Entry 5CPI (X-ray diffraction, 2.90 A resolution); this record covers chains A and J of the 10 polymer chains in the assembly.

# Chain A
Molecule: Histone H3.1
From: Homo sapiens
UniProtKB: P68431 (H31_HUMAN); residues 0-135 here correspond to UniProt positions 1-136 (UniProt number = residue number + 1)
Sequence (139 residues; each row starts with the number of its first residue; numbers below 1 keep their minus sign (Gly-3 is residue -3)):
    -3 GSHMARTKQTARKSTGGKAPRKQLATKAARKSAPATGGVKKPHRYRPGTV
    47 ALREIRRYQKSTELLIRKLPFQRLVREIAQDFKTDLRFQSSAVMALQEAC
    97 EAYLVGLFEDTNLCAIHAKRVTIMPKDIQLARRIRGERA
Unresolved in the structure: -3 to 37, 135
Differences from the reference sequence: expression tag (-3 to -1)
UniProt features mapped onto this chain:
  - modified residue: Arg2 (Asymmetric dimethylarginine), Thr3 (Phosphothreonine), Lys4 (Allysine), Gln5 (5-glutamyl dopamine), Thr6 (Phosphothreonine), Arg8 (Citrulline), Lys9 (N6,N6,N6-trimethyllysine), Ser10 (ADP-ribosylserine), Thr11 (Phosphothreonine), Lys14 (N6-(2-hydroxyisobutyryl)lysine), Arg17 (Asymmetric dimethylarginine), Lys18 (N6-(2-hydroxyisobutyryl)lysine), Lys23 (N6-(2-hydroxyisobutyryl)lysine), Arg26 (Citrulline), Lys27 (N6,N6,N6-trimethyllysine), Ser28 (ADP-ribosylserine), Lys36 (N6,N6,N6-trimethyllysine), Lys37 (N6-methyllysine), Tyr41 (Phosphotyrosine), Lys56 (N6,N6,N6-trimethyllysine) and 8 more in UniProt
  - lipidation: Lys18 (N6-decanoyllysine)

# Chain J
Molecule: 146-nt DNA strand
Sequence (146 nucleotides; each row starts with the number of its first residue):
     1 ATCAGATTCCATTCGAATCCATTCGAAAATGATTACATTCGAATCCATTC
    51 GAAGATTCCATTTGAGCCTGTTCGAAAATTCCATTTGAGTCCAACCAATG
   101 ATTCCATTCATTTCCATTCAATGATTCCATTCGAATCCATTTGGAT

# Interface between chain A and chain J
Contacting residue pairs (26; chain A residue first):
  Arg40(A) - DA6(J)  hydrogen bond to the phosphate
  Arg40(A) - DT7(J)  salt bridge to the phosphate
  Arg40(A) - DT84(J)  phosphate contact
  Tyr41(A) - DT7(J)  hydrogen bond to the phosphate
  Tyr41(A) - DT8(J)  hydrogen bond to the phosphate
  Tyr41(A) - DA83(J)  phosphate contact
  Tyr41(A) - DT84(J)  hydrogen bond to the phosphate
  Arg42(A) - DA83(J)  sugar contact
  Gly44(A) - DC82(J)  hydrogen bond to the phosphate
  Gly44(A) - DA83(J)  hydrogen bond to the phosphate
  Thr45(A) - DA83(J)  phosphate contact
  Val46(A) - DA83(J)  phosphate contact
  Ala47(A) - DA83(J)  hydrogen bond to the phosphate
  Arg49(A) - DT8(J)  hydrogen bond to the sugar
  Arg49(A) - DC9(J)  hydrogen bond to the sugar
  Arg53(A) - DT8(J)  hydrogen bond to the phosphate
  Arg53(A) - DC9(J)  salt bridge to the phosphate
  Arg63(A) - DC91(J)  hydrogen bond to the phosphate
  Arg63(A) - DC92(J)  salt bridge to the phosphate
  Lys64(A) - DC92(J)  hydrogen bond to the phosphate
  Leu65(A) - DC91(J)  sugar contact
  Leu65(A) - DC92(J)  hydrogen bond to the phosphate
  Pro66(A) - DC91(J)  sugar contact
  Arg69(A) - DC91(J)  salt bridge to the phosphate
  Arg83(A) - DG100(J)  hydrogen bond to the phosphate
  Arg83(A) - DA101(J)  salt bridge to the phosphate
Interface residues without a listed pair, chain A (17 interface residues in all): His39, Pro43
Interface residues without a listed pair, chain J (12 interface residues in all): DG5

# In short
17 residues of chain A face 12 of chain J across their interface; the contacts include 14 hydrogen bonds and 5
salt bridges. Among the polar pairs are Arg49(A)-DT8(J), Arg49(A)-DC9(J) and Arg40(A)-DA6(J).
Chain A is Histone H3.1 (Homo sapiens) and chain J is a 146-nt DNA strand; the structure, Nucleosome
containing unmethylated Sat2R DNA, was determined by X-ray diffraction together with 5CPJ and 5CPK from the
same study.
